Entry 8VWI (electron microscopy, 4.71 A resolution (low resolution: residue-level contacts below are approximate; hydrogen-bond / salt-bridge calls are withheld)); this record covers chains K and M of the 36 polymer chains in the assembly.

Chain K:
Molecule: Protein C42
Source organism: Autographa californica multiple nucleopolyhedrovirus
UniProt: P25695 (C42_NPVAC); residues 1-361 here = UniProt positions 1-361
Amino-acid sequence (361 residues; numbered 1 to 361; the number before each row is that of its first residue):
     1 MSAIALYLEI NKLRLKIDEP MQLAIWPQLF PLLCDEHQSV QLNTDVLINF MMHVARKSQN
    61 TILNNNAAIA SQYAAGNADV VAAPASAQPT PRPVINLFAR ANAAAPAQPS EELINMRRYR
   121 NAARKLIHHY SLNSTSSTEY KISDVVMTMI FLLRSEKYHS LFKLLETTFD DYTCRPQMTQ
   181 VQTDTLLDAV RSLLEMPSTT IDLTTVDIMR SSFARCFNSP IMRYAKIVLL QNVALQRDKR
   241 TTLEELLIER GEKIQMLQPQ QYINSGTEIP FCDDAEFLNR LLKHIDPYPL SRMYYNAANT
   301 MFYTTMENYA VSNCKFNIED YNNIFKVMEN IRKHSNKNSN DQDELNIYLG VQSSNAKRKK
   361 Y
Disordered / not traced: 1-111, 346-361
Swiss-Prot annotation at these positions:
  - region: Leu-32 to Glu-36 (LXCXE motif)
  - motif: Lys-357 to Lys-360 (Nuclear localization signal)

Chain M:
Molecule: Occlusion-derived virus envelope protein E27
Source organism: Autographa californica multiple nucleopolyhedrovirus
UniProt: P41702 (E27_NPVAC); residue numbers follow UniProt; this construct covers 1-290
Amino-acid sequence (290 residues; row label = number of the first residue in the row):
     1 MKRIKCNKVR TVTEIVNSDE KIQKTYELAE FDLKNLSSLE SYETLKIKLA LSKYMAMLST
    61 LEMTQPLLEI FRNKADTRQI AAVVFSTLAF IHNRFHPLVT NFTNKMEFVV TETNDTSIPG
   121 EPILFTENEG VLLCSVDRPS IVKMLSREFD TEALVNFEND NCNVRIAKTF GASKRKNTTR
   181 SDDYESNKQP NYDMDLSDFS ITEVEATQYL TLLLTVEHAY LHYYIFKNYG VFEYCKSLTD
   241 HSLFTNKLRS TMSTKTSNLL LSKFKFTIED FDKINSNSVT SGFNIYNFNK
Disordered / not traced: 1-4, 173-197, 274-290

Chain K / chain M interface:
Pairs across the interface - 41 pairs, chain K then chain M:
  Ala-225(K) / Phe-266(M)
  Lys-226(K) / Lys-265(M)
  Lys-226(K) / Phe-266(M)
  Lys-226(K) / Thr-267(M)
  Ile-227(K) / Lys-265(M)
  Ile-227(K) / Phe-266(M)
  Val-228(K) / Glu-158(M)
  Val-228(K) / Lys-263(M)
  Leu-229(K) / Leu-261(M)
  Leu-229(K) / Ser-262(M)
  Leu-229(K) / Lys-263(M)
  Leu-229(K) / Phe-264(M)
  Leu-230(K) / Asn-156(M)
  Leu-230(K) / Phe-157(M)
  Leu-230(K) / Lys-263(M)
  Gln-231(K) / Phe-157(M)
  Gln-231(K) / Leu-261(M)
  Gln-231(K) / Ser-262(M)
  Gln-231(K) / Lys-263(M)
  Asn-232(K) / Phe-157(M)
  Asn-232(K) / Asn-159(M)
  Asn-232(K) / Lys-263(M)
  Ala-234(K) / Leu-36(M)
  Leu-235(K) / Asp-32(M)
  Leu-235(K) / Leu-36(M)
  Gln-236(K) / Lys-5(M)
  Gln-236(K) / Leu-28(M)
  Arg-240(K) / Asn-35(M)
  Ser-291(K) / Ile-15(M)
  Arg-292(K) / Glu-20(M)
  Tyr-294(K) / Thr-13(M)
  Tyr-294(K) / Ile-15(M)
  Tyr-295(K) / Ile-22(M)
  Tyr-295(K) / Lys-24(M)
  Tyr-303(K) / Phe-31(M)
  Met-306(K) / Phe-31(M)
  Glu-307(K) / Phe-31(M)
  Glu-307(K) / Lys-34(M)
  Ala-310(K) / Asn-35(M)
  Val-311(K) / Ser-38(M)
  Asn-313(K) / Asn-35(M)
Other interface residues (no listed pair), chain K (24 interface residues in all): Lys-239, Asn-299
Other interface residues (no listed pair), chain M (28 interface residues in all): Glu-14, Tyr-26, Thr-254, Leu-260

In short:
Chain K and chain M form an interface of 24 and 28 residues respectively.
Chain K is Protein C42 and chain M is Occlusion-derived virus envelope protein E27, both from Autographa
californica multiple nucleopolyhedrovirus; the structure, The base complex of the AcMNPV baculovirus
nucleocapsid (Class 1, localised reconstruction), was determined by electron microscopy.
